2ZKO - chains C and A of the 4 polymer chains in the assembly; structure by X-ray diffraction, 1.70 A resolution.

# Chain C
Molecule: 21-nt RNA strand
Sequence (21 nucleotides; numbered 1 to 21; the number before each row is that of its first residue):
     1 AGACAGCAUUAUGCUGUCUUU

# Chain A
Protein: Non-structural protein 1
Organism: Influenza A virus
UniProt: P03496 (NS1_I34A1); numbering as in UniProt (aligned over 1-70)
Amino-acid sequence (73 residues; each row starts with the number of its first residue; numbers below 1 keep their minus sign (Gly-2 is residue -2)):
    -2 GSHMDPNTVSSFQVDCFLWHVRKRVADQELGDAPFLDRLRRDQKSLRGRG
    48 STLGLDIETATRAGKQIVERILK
Unresolved in the structure: -2 to 0
Sequence notes: expression tag (-2 to 0)
Curated features (UniProtKB/Swiss-Prot):
  - motif: Asp34 to Arg38 (Nuclear localization signal)
  - cross-link (Glycyl lysine isopeptide (Lys-Gly)): Lys20 (interchain with G-Cter in ISG15), Lys41 (interchain with G-Cter in ISG15)
  - mutagenesis: Lys20 (K20A: No of ISGylation of band I form; when associated with K-41; K-217 and K-219), Arg38 (R38A: Complete loss of inhibition of RIGI CARD ubiquitination; when associated with A-41), Lys41 (K41A: Complete loss of inhibition of RIGI CARD ubiquitination; when associated with A-38; K41A: No of ISGylation of band I form; when associated with K-20; K-217 and K-219)
From the paper describing this entry:
  - binding site for the 21-nt RNA strand (chain C): Thr5, Arg35, Arg38, Lys41
  - self-association interface (contacts with another copy of this molecule); pairs are residue here / residue on that copy: Arg35-Arg46 (hydrogen bond), Arg38-Arg38 (hydrogen bond)
  - binding site for the 21-nt RNA strand: Asp29, Asp34, Asp39, Ser42, Thr49
  - mutagenesis - S42A (10-fold), R44A, T49A (10-fold): decreased binding to the 21-nt RNA strand (chain C)
  - mutagenesis - R35A/R46A, R38A: abolished binding to the 21-nt RNA strand (chain C)
  - mutagenesis - R37A: unchanged binding to the 21-nt RNA strand (chain C)
  - conformationally variable residues (side-chain flip): Arg38

# Interface between chain C and chain A
Contacting residue pairs (7; chain C residue first):
  G6(C) - Pro31(A)  sugar contact
  G6(C) - Arg35(A)  hydrogen bond to the sugar
  C7(C) - Asp34(A)  sugar contact
  C7(C) - Arg38(A)  salt bridge to the phosphate
  A8(C) - Arg38(A)  salt bridge to the phosphate
  U17(C) - Asp2(A)  phosphate contact
  U17(C) - Thr5(A)  sugar contact
Also at the interface, not in a pair above, chain C (7 interface residues in all): A5, G16, C18
Also at the interface, not in a pair above, chain A (8 interface residues in all): Lys41, Leu50

# In short
7 residues of chain C face 8 of chain A across their interface; the contacts include 1 hydrogen bond and 2
salt bridges. Polar contacts include G6(C)-Arg35(A), C7(C)-Arg38(A) and A8(C)-Arg38(A). From the paper: a
binding site for the 21-nt RNA strand at Asp29(A), Asp34(A) and Asp39(A) among others; S42A, R44A and T49A of
chain A reduce binding to the 21-nt RNA strand (chain C); 6 substitutions were tested in all.
Chain C is a 21-nt RNA strand and chain A is Non-structural protein 1 (Influenza A virus); the structure,
Structural basis for dsRNA recognition by NS1 protein of human influenza virus A, was determined by X-ray
diffraction.
